PDB entry 6OCC | X-ray diffraction, 2.03 A resolution | chain A

== Chain A ==
Molecule: Tyrosine-protein kinase JAK2
Source organism: Homo sapiens
Notes: EC 2.7.10.2
Reference sequence: O60674 (JAK2_HUMAN); residues 536-812 here = UniProt positions 536-812
Chain sequence (289 residues; row label = number of the first residue in the row):
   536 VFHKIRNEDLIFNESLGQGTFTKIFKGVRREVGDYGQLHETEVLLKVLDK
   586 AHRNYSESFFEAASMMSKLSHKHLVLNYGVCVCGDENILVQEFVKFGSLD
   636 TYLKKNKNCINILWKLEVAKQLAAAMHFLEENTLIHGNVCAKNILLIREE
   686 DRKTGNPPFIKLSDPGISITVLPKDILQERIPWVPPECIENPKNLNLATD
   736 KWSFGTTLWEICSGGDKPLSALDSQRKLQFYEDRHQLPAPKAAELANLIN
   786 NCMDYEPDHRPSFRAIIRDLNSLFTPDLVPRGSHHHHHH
Disordered / not traced: 536, 585-588, 809-824
Differences from the reference sequence: engineered mutation Ala659 (Trp in O60674), Ala777 (Trp in O60674), His794 (Phe in O60674); expression tag (813-824)
Small-molecule neighbours: M57 (2-[4-({5-amino-3-[(4-sulfamoylphenyl)amino]-1H-1,2,4-triazole-1-carbonyl}amino)phenyl]-1,3-oxazole-4-carboxylic acid): Leu551, Gly554, Thr555, Thr557, Ile559, Leu579, Lys581, Gln626, Glu627, Phe628, Val629, Lys630, Phe631, Gly632, Ser633, Asn673, Lys677, Asn678, Leu680, Ser698, Arg715
What the authors report for this chain:
  - binding site for M57: Thr555, Phe594, Asp699, Arg715

== Overview ==
Ligands of chain A: compound M57. The paper reports a binding site for M57 at Thr555, Phe594 and Asp699 among
others.
Chain A is Tyrosine-protein kinase JAK2 (Homo sapiens); the structure, JAK2 JH2 in complex with JAK190, was
determined by X-ray diffraction (same publication as 6OAV, 6OBB, 6OBF and 6OBL).
